Entry 9C28 (electron microscopy, 3.12 A resolution); this record covers chains A and I of the 10 polymer chains in the assembly.

# Chain A (and I)
Molecule: Glutamine synthetase
From: Rattus norvegicus
Notes: EC 6.3.1.2, 2.3.1.225; chain I of this document is another copy of the same molecule, construct and numbering; everything in this record applies to it too
Reference sequence: P09606 (GLNA_RAT); residues 1-373 here = UniProt positions 1-373
Chain sequence (373 residues; each row starts with the number of its first residue):
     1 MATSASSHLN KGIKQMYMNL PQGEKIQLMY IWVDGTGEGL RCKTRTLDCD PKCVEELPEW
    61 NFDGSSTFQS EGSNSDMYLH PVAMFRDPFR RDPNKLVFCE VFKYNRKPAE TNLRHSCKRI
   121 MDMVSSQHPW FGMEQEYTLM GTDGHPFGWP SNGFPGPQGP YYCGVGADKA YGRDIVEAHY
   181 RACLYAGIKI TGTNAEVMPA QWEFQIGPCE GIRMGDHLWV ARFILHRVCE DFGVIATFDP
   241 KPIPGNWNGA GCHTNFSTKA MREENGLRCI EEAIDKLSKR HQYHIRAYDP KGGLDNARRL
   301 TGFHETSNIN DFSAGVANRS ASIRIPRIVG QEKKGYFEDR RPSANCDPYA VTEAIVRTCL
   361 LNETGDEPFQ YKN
Unresolved in the structure: 1, 304-305, 372-373
Bound ions: Mn2+ near Glu203 (its only coordinating residue here)
Reported in the primary citation:
  - self-association interface (contacts with another copy of this molecule): Trp149 to Pro157
  - binding site for Mn2+: Arg340 (citing earlier work)
  - conformationally variable residues: Lys291 to Arg299

# Interface between chain A and chain I
Contacting residue pairs (13; chain A residue first):
  Pro150(A) - Ser151(I)
  Pro150(A) - Asn152(I)
  Pro150(A) - Gly153(I)
  Ser151(A) - Pro150(I)
  Asn152(A) - Pro150(I)
  Gly153(A) - Pro150(I)
  Gly153(A) - Phe154(I)
  Phe154(A) - Gly153(I)
  Phe154(A) - Phe154(I)  hydrogen bond (backbone-backbone)
  Phe154(A) - Pro155(I)
  Phe154(A) - Gly156(I)
  Pro155(A) - Phe154(I)
  Gly156(A) - Phe154(I)

# Summary
The chain A/chain I interface involves 7 residues from each chain, with 1 hydrogen bond. Its one hydrogen
bond, Phe154(A)-Phe154(I), is backbone to backbone. From the paper: a binding site for Mn2+ at Arg340(A);
conformational variability at Lys291(A).
Chain A and chain I are both Glutamine synthetase (Rattus norvegicus); the structure, Structure of endogenous
Glutamine synthetase from rat model of Alzheimer's disease, was determined by electron microscopy.
